PDB entry 8POX | X-ray diffraction, 1.60 A resolution | chains L and S

Chain L:
Molecule: Uptake hydrogenase large subunit
Source organism: Cupriavidus necator H16
Notes: EC 1.12.99.6
Reference sequence: P31891 (MBHL_CUPNH); residue numbers follow UniProt; this construct covers 1-603
Chain sequence (603 residues; numbered 1 to 603; the number before each row is that of its first residue):
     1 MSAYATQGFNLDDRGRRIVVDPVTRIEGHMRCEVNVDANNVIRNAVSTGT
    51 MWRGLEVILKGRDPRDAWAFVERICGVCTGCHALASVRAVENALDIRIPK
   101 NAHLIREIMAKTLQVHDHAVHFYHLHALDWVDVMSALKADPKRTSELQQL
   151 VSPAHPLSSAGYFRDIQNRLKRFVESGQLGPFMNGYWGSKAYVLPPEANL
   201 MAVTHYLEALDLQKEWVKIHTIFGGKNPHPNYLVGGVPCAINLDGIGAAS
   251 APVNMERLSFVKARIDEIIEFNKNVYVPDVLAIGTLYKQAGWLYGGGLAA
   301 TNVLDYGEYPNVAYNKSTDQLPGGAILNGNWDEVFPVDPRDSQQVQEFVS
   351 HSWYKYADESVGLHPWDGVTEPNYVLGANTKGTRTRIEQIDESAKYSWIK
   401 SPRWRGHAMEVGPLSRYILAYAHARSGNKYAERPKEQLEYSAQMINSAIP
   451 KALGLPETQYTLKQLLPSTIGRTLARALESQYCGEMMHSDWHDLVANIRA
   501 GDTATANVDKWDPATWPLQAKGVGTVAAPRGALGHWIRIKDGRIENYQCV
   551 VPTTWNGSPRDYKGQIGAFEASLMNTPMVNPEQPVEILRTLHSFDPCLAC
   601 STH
Unresolved in the structure: 1-2, 245-246
Swiss-Prot annotation at these positions:
  - binding site (Ni(2+)): C75, C78, C597, C600
Metal / ion sites: Mg2+: E56, C549; ni-fe reduced active center Ni: C75, C78, C597, C600
Ligand contacts: ni-fe reduced active center (NFU; formyl[bis(hydrocyanato-1kappaC)]ironnickel(Fe-Ni)): C75, C78, C81, H82, A528, P529, R530, L533, V551, P552, T553, C597, C600

Chain S:
Molecule: Uptake hydrogenase small subunit
Source organism: Cupriavidus necator H16
Notes: EC 1.12.99.6
Reference sequence: P31892 (MBHS_CUPNH); residues 1-317 here correspond to UniProt positions 44-360 (UniProt number = residue number + 43)
Chain sequence (328 residues; row label = number of the first residue in the row):
     1 METKPRTPVLWLHGLECTGCSESFIRSAHPLAKDVVLSMISLDYDDTLMA
    51 AAGHQAEAILEEIMTKYKGNYILAVEGNPPLNQDGMSCIIGGRPFIEQLK
   101 YVAKDAKAIISWGSCASWGCVQAAKPNPTQATPVHKVITDKPIIKVPGCP
   151 PIAEVMTGVITYMLTFDRIPELDRQGRPKMFYSQRIHDKCYRRPHFDAGQ
   201 FVEEWDDESARKGFCLYKMGCKGPTTYNACSTTRWNEGTSFPIQSGHGCI
   251 GCSEDGFWDKGSFYDRLTGISQFGVEANADKIGGTASVVVGAAVTAHAAA
   301 SAIKRASKKNETSGSEHRSAWSHPQFEK
Unresolved in the structure: 1-4, 275-328
Construct notes: engineered mutation G19 (Cys62 in P31892); expression tag (318-328)
Swiss-Prot annotation at these positions:
  - binding site ([4Fe-4S] cluster): C17, C20, C115, C149, H187, C190, C215, C221
  - binding site ([3Fe-4S] cluster): C230, C249, C252
Metal / ion sites: 4Fe-4S cluster Fe site 1: C17, C20, C115, C149; Fe4S4 Fe: C17, C20, C115, C120, C149; 4Fe-4S cluster Fe site 2: H187, C190, C215, C221; Na+: V202, C215; 3Fe-4S cluster Fe: C230, C249, C252
Ligand contacts:
  - Fe4S4 / 4Fe-4S cluster: E16, C17, T18, G19, C20, E76, G113, S114, C115, C120, G148, C149, P150
  - 3Fe-4S cluster (F3S): I186, T226, N228, C230, W235, F241, P242, C249, I250, G251, C252, S253
  - 4Fe-4S cluster (SF4): I186, H187, C190, R192, R193, F196, C215, L216, Y217, C221, G223, P224, I243

Chain L / chain S interface:
Pairs across the interface (203; chain L residue first):
  V19(L) with H54(S), hydrogen bond (backbone-side chain)
  D21(L) with G53(S); E57(S); I90(S); G91(S), hydrogen bond (side chain-backbone); G92(S), hydrogen bond (side chain-backbone)
  P22(L) with Y44(S); A52(S); G53(S), hydrogen bond (backbone-backbone); E57(S)
  T24(L) with D46(S); M49(S); A51(S), hydrogen bond (side chain-backbone); A52(S)
  R25(L) with D46(S), hydrogen bond (backbone-backbone); T47(S); L48(S); M49(S), hydrogen bond (side chain-backbone); A50(S), hydrogen bond (side chain-backbone)
  E27(L) with C17(S); T18(S), hydrogen bond
  G28(L) with E16(S); T18(S)
  H29(L) with H13(S), hydrogen bond (side chain-backbone); G14(S), hydrogen bond (side chain-backbone); E16(S), salt bridge; D46(S); C88(S); I90(S)
  R31(L) with G92(S)
  T50(L) with S87(S); C88(S); I89(S), hydrogen bond (backbone-backbone)
  M51(L) with L15(S), hydrophobic; E16(S); S87(S)
  W52(L) with L15(S); S87(S), hydrogen bond (backbone-backbone); P128(S), hydrophobic; T129(S)
  R53(L) with L15(S); E16(S); C17(S); Q122(S); P128(S); T129(S)
  L55(L) with V121(S), hydrophobic
  I58(L) with V121(S); Q122(S); A124(S); K125(S); P126(S); P128(S)
  R62(L) with A124(S); K125(S), hydrogen bond (side chain-backbone); W258(S), hydrogen bond (side chain-backbone); D259(S), salt bridge
  R65(L) with Y264(S)
  D66(L) with S262(S), hydrogen bond; F263(S), hydrogen bond (side chain-backbone); Y264(S)
  W68(L) with H247(S); Y264(S), hydrogen bond
  A69(L) with W258(S); F263(S), hydrophobic
  F70(L) with V121(S), hydrophobic; W258(S), hydrophobic; F263(S), hydrophobic
  R73(L) with C17(S); V121(S); C149(S), hydrogen bond (side chain-backbone); W258(S)
  I74(L) with C17(S)
  C75(L) with C17(S), hydrophobic
  G76(L) with C17(S), hydrogen bond (backbone-backbone); G19(S); E22(S)
  V77(L) with T18(S); E22(S)
  H116(L) with E22(S); R26(S), hydrogen bond
  L125(L) with T47(S)
  R169(L) with K33(S); D34(S), salt bridge; L37(S); S38(S), hydrogen bond
  F173(L) with R6(S); V36(S); L37(S)
  S176(L) with R6(S), hydrogen bond
  Q178(L) with P5(S); R6(S), hydrogen bond (side chain-backbone); S41(S); Y67(S)
  G180(L) with L42(S); D43(S)
  P181(L) with L42(S); M49(S); A50(S), hydrogen bond (backbone-backbone)
  M183(L) with A51(S); I59(S), hydrophobic; E62(S); I63(S), hydrophobic
  N184(L) with A51(S); Q55(S), hydrogen bond (side chain-backbone); I59(S)
  Y186(L) with A50(S); A51(S); A52(S), hydrogen bond (side chain-backbone); Q55(S), hydrogen bond
  W187(L) with A50(S), hydrophobic
  L210(L) with K33(S)
  D211(L) with L31(S); K33(S), salt bridge
  Q213(L) with I25(S), hydrogen bond (side chain-backbone); R26(S), hydrogen bond
  K214(L) with R26(S); S27(S); L31(S)
  V217(L) with R26(S); N236(S)
  K218(L) with N236(S); E237(S), salt bridge; T239(S)
  T221(L) with W235(S); N236(S), hydrogen bond; T239(S); S240(S); S245(S), hydrogen bond (backbone-side chain)
  I222(L) with T239(S); S245(S), hydrogen bond (backbone-side chain)
  G225(L) with W235(S); S240(S); F241(S), hydrogen bond (backbone-backbone); P242(S); S245(S), hydrogen bond (backbone-side chain)
  K226(L) with C149(S), hydrogen bond (side chain-backbone); P150(S); W235(S); N236(S); P242(S); C252(S)
  N227(L) with R26(S), hydrogen bond; W235(S); N236(S), hydrogen bond (backbone-side chain)
  P228(L) with G19(S); E22(S); S23(S); P150(S)
  H229(L) with C17(S), hydrogen bond; C149(S); P150(S)
  N231(L) with P242(S); H247(S)
  Y232(L) with H247(S)
  L233(L) with W205(S)
  P238(L) with S245(S); G246(S); H247(S)
  C239(L) with S245(S), hydrogen bond (backbone-backbone)
  A240(L) with D206(S); A210(S)
  I241(L) with R211(S)
  N242(L) with R211(S)
  S250(L) with K212(S); G213(S)
  A251(L) with R211(S)
  P252(L) with R192(S); Q244(S); S245(S); G246(S)
  R257(L) with T239(S), hydrogen bond (side chain-backbone)
  Y374(L) with Q83(S); M86(S)
  R384(L) with D84(S), salt bridge; M86(S)
  T385(L) with D84(S); M86(S); G92(S); R93(S); P94(S)
  R386(L) with G92(S); R93(S)
  I387(L) with M86(S), hydrophobic; G92(S), hydrogen bond (backbone-backbone)
  W398(L) with Q83(S); M86(S), hydrogen bond (side chain-backbone); S87(S)
  T503(L) with R211(S), hydrogen bond
  A504(L) with D206(S); R211(S)
  T505(L) with D206(S), hydrogen bond (backbone-side chain)
  A506(L) with W205(S), hydrophobic; D206(S)
  V508(L) with E204(S); W205(S)
  W511(L) with W205(S); Y264(S), hydrophobic
  E582(L) with H54(S), salt bridge; Q55(S), hydrogen bond (backbone-side chain)
  P584(L) with Q55(S)
  L588(L) with A52(S), hydrophobic
  A599(L) with E16(S)
Other interface residues (no listed pair), chain L (93 interface residues in all): V20, I26, G54, V57, H124, L128, F182, G185, L207, E215, F223, G224, W353, P372
Other interface residues (no listed pair), chain S (91 interface residues in all): P8, A28, A56, A58, E97, Y191, I250

Overview:
93 residues of chain L face 91 of chain S across their interface; the contacts include 46 hydrogen bonds and 7
salt bridges. Among the polar pairs are H29(L)-E16(S), R62(L)-D259(S) and R169(L)-D34(S). Chain L binds ni-fe
reduced active center.
Here chain L is Uptake hydrogenase large subunit and chain S is Uptake hydrogenase small subunit, both from
Cupriavidus necator H16. Entry 8POX (Crystal Structure of the C19G variant of the membrane-bound
[NiFe]-Hydrogenase from Cupriavidus necator in the H2-reduced ...) was determined by X-ray diffraction
together with 8POY, 8POZ, 8POW, 8POU and 8POV from the same study.
